6ESG - chains A and I of the 10 polymer chains in the assembly; structure by electron microscopy, 5.40 A resolution (low resolution: residue-level contacts below are approximate; hydrogen-bond / salt-bridge calls are withheld).

[Chain A]
Name: Histone H3.2
Source organism: Xenopus laevis
Reference sequence: P84233 (H32_XENLA); residues 1-135 here correspond to UniProt positions 2-136 (UniProt number = residue number + 1)
Sequence (135 residues; row label = number of the first residue in the row):
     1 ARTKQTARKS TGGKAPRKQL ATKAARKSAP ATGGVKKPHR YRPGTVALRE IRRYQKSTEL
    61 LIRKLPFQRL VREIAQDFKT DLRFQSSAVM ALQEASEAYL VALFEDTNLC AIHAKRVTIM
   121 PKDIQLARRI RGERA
Disordered / not traced: 1-37, 135
Construct notes: variant Ala102 (Gly103 in P84233)
Swiss-Prot annotation at these positions:
  - modified residue: Arg2 (Asymmetric dimethylarginine), Thr3 (Phosphothreonine), Lys4 (Allysine), Gln5 (5-glutamyl dopamine), Thr6 (Phosphothreonine), Arg8 (Citrulline), Lys9 (N6,N6,N6-trimethyllysine), Ser10 (ADP-ribosylserine), Thr11 (Phosphothreonine), Lys14 (N6-(2-hydroxyisobutyryl)lysine), Arg17 (Asymmetric dimethylarginine), Lys18 (N6-(2-hydroxyisobutyryl)lysine), Lys23 (N6-(2-hydroxyisobutyryl)lysine), Arg26 (Citrulline), Lys27 (N6,N6,N6-trimethyllysine), Ser28 (ADP-ribosylserine), Lys36 (N6,N6,N6-trimethyllysine), Lys37 (N6-methyllysine), Tyr41 (Phosphotyrosine), Lys56 (N6,N6,N6-trimethyllysine) and 8 more in UniProt
  - lipidation: Cys110 (S-palmitoyl cysteine)

[Chain I]
Molecule: 147-nt DNA strand
Source organism: synthetic construct
Sequence (147 nucleotides; each row starts with the number of its first residue; numbers below 1 keep their minus sign (DA-73 is residue -73)):
   -73 ACAGGATGTA TATATCTGAC ACGTGCCTGG AGACTAGGGA GTAATCCCCT TGGCGGTTAA
   -13 AACGCGGGGG ACAGCGCGTA CGTGCGTTTA AGCGGTGCTA GAGCTGTCTA CGACCAATTG
    47 AGCGGCCTCG GCACCGGGAT TCTCCAG
Disordered / not traced: -73 to -68

[Chain A / chain I interface]
Contacting residue pairs (21):
  Arg40(A) with DC70(I); DC71(I)
  Tyr41(A) with DC70(I); DC71(I)
  Arg42(A) with DC70(I); DC71(I)
  Thr45(A) with DC70(I)
  Arg63(A) with DA-14(I); DA-13(I)
  Arg72(A) with DT-23(I); DG-22(I)
  Arg83(A) with DT-23(I)
  Phe84(A) with DT-24(I); DT-23(I)
  Lys115(A) with DA-3(I)
  Arg116(A) with DA-3(I)
  Val117(A) with DG-4(I); DA-3(I)
  Thr118(A) with DG-4(I); DA-3(I)
  Met120(A) with DC-2(I)
Also at the interface, not in a pair above, chain A (15 interface residues in all): Pro43, Lys122
Also at the interface, not in a pair above, chain I (11 interface residues in all): DG-7

[In short]
15 residues of chain A and 11 residues of chain I are in contact.
Chain A is Histone H3.2 (Xenopus laevis) and chain I is a 147-nt DNA strand (synthetic construct); the
structure, Nucleosome breathing : Class 2, was determined by electron microscopy, deposited together with
6ESF, 6ESH and 6ESI.
